3MQH - chains A and B of the 3 polymer chains in the assembly; structure by X-ray diffraction, 1.43 A resolution.

Chain A (and B):
Name: Lipopolysaccharides biosynthesis acetyltransferase
Organism: Bordetella petrii
Notes: EC 2.3.1.-; chain B of this document is another copy of the same molecule, construct and numbering; everything in this record applies to it too
Reference sequence: A9IH93 (A9IH93_BORPD); residue numbers follow UniProt; this construct covers 1-190
Amino-acid sequence (192 residues; each row starts with the number of its first residue; numbers below 1 keep their minus sign (Gly-1 is residue -1)):
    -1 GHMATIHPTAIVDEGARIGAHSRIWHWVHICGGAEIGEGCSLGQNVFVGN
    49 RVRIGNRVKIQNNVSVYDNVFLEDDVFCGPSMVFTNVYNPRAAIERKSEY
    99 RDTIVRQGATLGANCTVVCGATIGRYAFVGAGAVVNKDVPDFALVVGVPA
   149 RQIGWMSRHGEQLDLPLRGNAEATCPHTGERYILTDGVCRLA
Not modelled in the structure: -1 (chain B: -1 to 1)
Differences from the reference sequence: expression tag (-1 to 0)
Bound ions: Na+: Asn112 (shared with Asn112(B) of chain B; 1 residue of chain C)
Residues lining bound ligands:
  - coenzyme A (COA), molecule 1: Phe75, Pro78, Gly110, Ala111, Phe126, Gly128, Ala129, Leu142, Val144, Gly145, Ile151, Met154, Gln160
  - coenzyme A (COA), molecule 2: Thr83, Asn84, Val85, Tyr86, Pro88, Val116, Val132, Asn134, Val146, Pro147, Arg149
  - MJZ ((2S,3S,4R,5R,6R)-5-(acetylamino)-4-amino-6-{[(R)-{[(R)-{[(2R,3S,4R,5R)-5-(2,4-dioxo-3,4-dihydropyrimidin-1(2H)-yl)-3,4-dihydroxytetrahydrofuran-2-yl]methoxy}(hydroxy)phosphoryl]oxy}(hydroxy)phosphoryl]oxy}-3-hydroxytetrahydro-2H-pyran-2-carboxylic acid), molecule 1: Trp23, His24, Ser39, Gly41, Gln42, Lys57, Gln59, Asn60, Phe75
  - MJZ, molecule 2: His27, Cys29, Phe45, Tyr65, Asn84, Val85, Pro88, Ile92, Glu93, Arg94, Lys95, Tyr98
What the authors report for this chain:
  - binding site for MJZ: Gln59, Asn60, Asn84, Arg94
  - catalytic residues: Asn84 (proposed by the authors, not directly observed)

Interface between chain A and chain B:
Contacting residue pairs - 57 pairs, chain A then chain B:
  Thr7(A) - Trp25(B)
  Ile9(A) - Thr7(B)
  Ile9(A) - His24(B)
  Ile9(A) - Trp25(B)  hydrophobic
  Trp25(A) - Trp25(B)
  Trp25(A) - Gln42(B)
  Val26(A) - Trp25(B)
  His27(A) - His24(B)
  His27(A) - Trp25(B)
  His27(A) - Gln42(B)
  Asn43(A) - Gln42(B)  hydrogen bond
  Asn43(A) - Asn43(B)
  Asn43(A) - Asn61(B)  hydrogen bond
  Val44(A) - Gln42(B)  hydrogen bond (backbone-side chain)
  Phe45(A) - Gln42(B)
  Phe45(A) - Asn60(B)
  Asn61(A) - Asn61(B)
  Ser63(A) - Asn60(B)  hydrogen bond
  Ser63(A) - Asn61(B)
  Tyr65(A) - Asn60(B)  hydrogen bond
  Tyr65(A) - Pro78(B)
  Val81(A) - Pro78(B)
  Val81(A) - Ser79(B)
  Val81(A) - Ala111(B)  hydrophobic
  Val81(A) - Asn112(B)
  Phe82(A) - Pro78(B)
  Thr83(A) - Ala111(B)
  Tyr86(A) - Phe126(B)
  Asn87(A) - Phe126(B)
  Asn87(A) - Gly158(B)  hydrogen bond (side chain-backbone)
  Pro88(A) - Phe75(B)  hydrophobic
  Pro88(A) - Thr108(B)  hydrogen bond (backbone-side chain)
  Pro88(A) - Phe126(B)
  Arg89(A) - Gly106(B)  hydrogen bond (side chain-backbone)
  Arg89(A) - Thr108(B)  hydrogen bond
  Arg89(A) - Tyr124(B)  hydrogen bond (side chain-backbone)
  Arg89(A) - Ala125(B)  hydrogen bond (side chain-backbone)
  Arg89(A) - Met154(B)
  Arg89(A) - Ser155(B)  hydrogen bond (side chain-backbone)
  Arg89(A) - Arg156(B)  hydrogen bond (side chain-backbone)
  Arg89(A) - His157(B)
  Arg89(A) - Gly158(B)
  Ala90(A) - Arg55(B)
  Ala90(A) - Lys57(B)  hydrogen bond (backbone-side chain)
  Ala90(A) - Asp73(B)
  Ala90(A) - Val74(B)
  Ala90(A) - Phe75(B)
  Ala91(A) - Arg55(B)
  Ala91(A) - Asp73(B)
  Ile92(A) - His157(B)
  Arg94(A) - His157(B)  hydrogen bond (side chain-backbone)
  Asn112(A) - Asn112(B)  hydrogen bond
  Cys113(A) - Asn112(B)
  Thr114(A) - Asn112(B)  hydrogen bond
  Thr114(A) - Ala129(B)
  Val132(A) - Ala129(B)
  Val132(A) - Gly130(B)
Also at the interface, not in a pair above, chain A (30 interface residues in all): Ser79, Glu93, Val116, Val146
Also at the interface, not in a pair above, chain B (34 interface residues in all): His5, Gln59, Ala107, Gly145, Val146, Glu159

In short:
The interface between chain A and chain B involves 30 residues on one side and 34 on the other, with 17
hydrogen bonds. Among the polar pairs are Asn43(A)-Gln42(B), Asn43(A)-Asn61(B) and Val44(A)-Gln42(B). From the
paper: the catalytic residue Asn84(A); a binding site for MJZ at Gln59(A), Asn60(A) and Asn84(A) among others.
Chain A and chain B are both Lipopolysaccharides biosynthesis acetyltransferase (Bordetella petrii); the
structure, crystal structure of the 3-N-acetyl transferase WlbB from Bordetella petrii in complex with CoA and
UDP-3-amino-2-acetamido-2,3-dideoxy ..., was determined by X-ray diffraction together with 3MQG from the same
study.
